6XFQ - chains A and B of the 3 polymer chains in the assembly; structure by X-ray diffraction, 3.30 A resolution.

Chain A:
Protein: Snaclec agglucetin subunit alpha-1
From: Deinagkistrodon acutus
Reference sequence: Q8JIV9 (SLA1_DEIAC); residues -22 to 131 here correspond to UniProt positions 1-154 (UniProt number = residue number + 23)
Amino-acid sequence (154 residues; row label = number of the first residue in the row; numbers below 1 keep their minus sign (Met-22 is residue -22)):
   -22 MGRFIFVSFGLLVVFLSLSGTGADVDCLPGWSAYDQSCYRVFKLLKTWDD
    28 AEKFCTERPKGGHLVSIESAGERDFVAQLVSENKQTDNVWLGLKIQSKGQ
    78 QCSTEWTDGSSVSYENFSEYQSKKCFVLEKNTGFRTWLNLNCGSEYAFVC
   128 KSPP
Unresolved in the structure: -22 to 1
Disulfide bonds: Cys4-Cys15, Cys32-Cys127, Cys102-Cys119
Curated features (UniProtKB/Swiss-Prot):
  - glycosylation: Asn93 (N-linked (GlcNAc...) asparagine)

Chain B:
Protein: Snaclec agglucetin subunit beta-2
From: Deinagkistrodon acutus
Reference sequence: Q8AYA3 (SLB2_DEIAC); residues -22 to 126 here correspond to UniProt positions 1-149 (UniProt number = residue number + 23)
Amino-acid sequence (149 residues; row label = number of the first residue in the row; numbers below 1 keep their minus sign (Met-22 is residue -22)):
   -22 MGRFIFVSFGLLVVFLSLRGTGAGFCCPLRWSSYEGHCYLVVKEKKTWDD
    28 AEKFCTEQRKGGHLVSVHSREEADFLVHLAYPILDLSLIWMGLSNMWNDC
    78 KREWSDGTKLDFKAWAKTSDCLIGKTDGDNQWLNMDCSKKHYFVCKFKL
Unresolved in the structure: -22 to 2
Disulfide bonds: Cys4-Cys15, Cys32-Cys122, Cys98-Cys114

Interface between chain A and chain B:
Inter-chain disulfides: Cys79(A)-Cys77(B)
Residue-residue contacts (93; chain A residue first):
  Glu29(A) with Ser82(B)
  His40(A) with Ser82(B); Asp83(B)
  Leu41(A) with Ser82(B), hydrogen bond (backbone-side chain); Asp83(B)
  Val42(A) with Trp81(B); Ser82(B)
  Ser43(A) with Trp81(B), hydrogen bond; Asp83(B); Thr85(B)
  Ile44(A) with Trp81(B)
  Glu45(A) with Asp88(B); Phe89(B)
  Arg50(A) with Ala91(B)
  Leu68(A) with Trp81(B), hydrophobic
  Gly69(A) with Glu80(B); Trp81(B); Ser82(B), hydrogen bond (backbone-backbone)
  Leu70(A) with Arg79(B); Glu80(B); Trp81(B); Leu87(B), hydrophobic; Trp92(B), hydrophobic
  Lys71(A) with Arg79(B); Glu80(B), hydrogen bond (backbone-backbone)
  Ile72(A) with Trp74(B); Cys77(B), hydrophobic; Lys78(B); Arg79(B)
  Gln73(A) with Cys77(B); Lys78(B), hydrogen bond (backbone-backbone); Glu80(B)
  Ser74(A) with Cys77(B)
  Gln77(A) with Trp74(B)
  Gln78(A) with Met73(B); Cys77(B)
  Cys79(A) with Asn72(B); Met73(B), hydrogen bond (backbone-backbone); Trp74(B), hydrophobic; Asn75(B); Asp76(B); Cys77(B), disulfide
  Ser80(A) with Leu70(B); Asp76(B)
  Glu82(A) with Leu70(B)
  Trp83(A) with Val42(B); Ser43(B); Val44(B); His45(B); Met68(B), hydrophobic; Gly69(B)
  Thr84(A) with Trp25(B); Glu29(B), hydrogen bond; His40(B); Gly69(B), hydrogen bond (backbone-backbone)
  Asp85(A) with His40(B); Ser43(B)
  Ser87(A) with Ser43(B), hydrogen bond; His45(B), hydrogen bond
  Ser88(A) with His45(B), hydrogen bond (backbone-side chain)
  Ser90(A) with His45(B)
  Tyr91(A) with Val44(B); His45(B); Ser46(B); Arg47(B); Trp109(B)
  Glu92(A) with Trp109(B)
  Asn93(A) with Asp106(B), hydrogen bond (side chain-backbone); Asn107(B), hydrogen bond (side chain-backbone); Trp109(B)
  Phe94(A) with Leu99(B), hydrophobic; Trp109(B), hydrophobic; Asn111(B)
  Gln98(A) with Trp109(B); Leu110(B); Asn111(B), hydrogen bond (side chain-backbone)
  Ser99(A) with Trp74(B)
  Lys100(A) with Trp74(B); Asp97(B), salt bridge; Asn111(B), hydrogen bond
  Phe103(A) with Trp92(B), hydrophobic
  Glu106(A) with Ala93(B)
  Thr113(A) with Ala91(B); Trp92(B); Ala93(B)
  Trp114(A) with Phe89(B); Lys90(B); Ala91(B), hydrogen bond (backbone-backbone); Trp92(B), hydrophobic; Ala93(B), hydrogen bond (backbone-backbone)
  Leu115(A) with Ala93(B); Thr95(B)
  Asn116(A) with Trp74(B)
Interface residues without a listed pair, chain A (43 interface residues in all): Val89, Ser95, Lys101, Arg112
Interface residues without a listed pair, chain B (44 interface residues in all): Leu41, Ala50, Ser71, Gln108

Overview:
43 residues of chain A face 44 of chain B across their interface; the contacts include 1 disulfide bond, 17
hydrogen bonds and 1 salt bridge. Polar pairs include Lys100(A)-Asp97(B), Leu41(A)-Ser82(B) and
Ser43(A)-Trp81(B).
Chain A is Snaclec agglucetin subunit alpha-1 and chain B is Snaclec agglucetin subunit beta-2, both from
Deinagkistrodon acutus; the structure, Structure of a novel antithrombotic agent Agkisacucetin in complex with
the platelet glycoprotein Ib receptor, was determined by X-ray diffraction.
